9BZM - chains C and D of the 4 polymer chains in the assembly; structure by electron microscopy, 4.19 A resolution (low resolution: residue-level contacts below are approximate; hydrogen-bond / salt-bridge calls are withheld).

== Chain C (and D) ==
Molecule: Ribonucleoside-diphosphate reductase subunit beta
From: Bacillus subtilis
Notes: EC 1.17.4.1; chain D of this document is another copy of the same molecule, construct and numbering; everything in this record applies to it too
UniProt: P50621 (RIR2_BACSU); numbering as in UniProt (aligned over 1-329)
Chain sequence (350 residues; each row starts with the number of its first residue; numbers below 1 keep their minus sign (Met-20 is residue -20)):
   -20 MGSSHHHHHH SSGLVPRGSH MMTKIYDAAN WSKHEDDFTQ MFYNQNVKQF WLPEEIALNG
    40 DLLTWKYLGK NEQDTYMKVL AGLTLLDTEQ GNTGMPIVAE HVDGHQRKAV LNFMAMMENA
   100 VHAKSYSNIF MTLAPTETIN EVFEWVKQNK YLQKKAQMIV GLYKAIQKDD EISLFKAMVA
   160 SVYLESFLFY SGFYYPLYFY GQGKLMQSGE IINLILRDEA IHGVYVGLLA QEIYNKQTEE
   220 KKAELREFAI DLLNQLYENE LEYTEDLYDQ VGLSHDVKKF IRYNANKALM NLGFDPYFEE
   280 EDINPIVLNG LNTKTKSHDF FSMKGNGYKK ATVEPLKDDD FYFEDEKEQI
Disordered / not traced: -20 to 15, 291-308, 323-329
Sequence notes: initiating methionine (-20); expression tag (-19 to 0)
Metal / ion sites: Mn2+ site 1: Asp66, Glu97, His101, Glu198; Mn2+ site 2: Glu97, Glu164, Glu198, His201
Curated features (UniProtKB/Swiss-Prot):
  - active site: Tyr105
  - binding site (Fe cation): Asp66, Glu97, His101, Glu164, Glu198, His201
Reported in the primary citation:
  - catalytic residues: Trp30 (citing earlier work)

== Chain C / chain D interface ==
Pairs across the interface (30; chain C residue first):
  Tyr22(C) with Ala99(D)
  Phe29(C) with Phe29(D)
  Leu31(C) with Tyr22(D)
  Thr67(C) with His84(D)
  Gly70(C) with Asn91(D)
  Asn71(C) with His84(D); Lys87(D)
  His84(C) with Thr67(D); Asn71(D)
  Lys87(C) with Asn71(D)
  Ala88(C) with Asn98(D)
  Asn91(C) with Ala94(D); Asn98(D)
  Phe92(C) with Met95(D)
  Ala94(C) with Asn91(D)
  Met95(C) with Asn91(D); Phe92(D); Met95(D)
  Asn98(C) with Lys87(D); Ala88(D); Asn91(D)
  Ala99(C) with Tyr22(D); Ala88(D)
  Lys103(C) with Tyr22(D)
  Lys309(C) with Glu34(D)
  Ala310(C) with Glu34(D)
  Thr311(C) with Glu34(D); Ala36(D)
  Val312(C) with Glu34(D); Ala36(D)
Also at the interface, not in a pair above, chain C (23 interface residues in all): Val26, Pro75, Pro314
Also at the interface, not in a pair above, chain D (20 interface residues in all): Val26, Leu31, Glu33, Lys103, Gln186

== Overview ==
23 residues of chain C and 20 residues of chain D are in contact. Asp66(C), Glu97(C), His101(C) and Glu198(C)
form the Mn2+ site 1. The Mn2+ site 2 is built by Glu97(C), Glu164(C), Glu198(C) and His201(C). From UniProt:
active-site residue Tyr105(C) and 6 Fe cation-binding residues on chain C. From the paper: the catalytic
residue Trp30(C).
Both chains are Ribonucleoside-diphosphate reductase subunit beta (Bacillus subtilis). Entry 9BZM (Class 45
model for combined refinement of Bacillus subtilis ribonucleotide reductase complex) was determined by
electron microscopy together with 9BW3, 9BWX, 9BX2, 9BX3, 9BX6, 9BX8 and 39 further entries from the same
study.
